Entry 6RZ2 (X-ray diffraction, 1.77 A resolution); this record covers chains B and C of the 3 polymer chains in the assembly.

Chain B (and C):
Molecule: Adenosyl-chloride synthase
From: Salinispora tropica CNB-440
Notes: EC 2.5.1.94; chain C of this document is another copy of the same molecule, construct and numbering; everything in this record applies to it too
UniProt: A4X3Q0 (SALL_SALTO); numbering as in UniProt (aligned over 1-283)
Amino-acid sequence (283 residues; each row starts with the number of its first residue):
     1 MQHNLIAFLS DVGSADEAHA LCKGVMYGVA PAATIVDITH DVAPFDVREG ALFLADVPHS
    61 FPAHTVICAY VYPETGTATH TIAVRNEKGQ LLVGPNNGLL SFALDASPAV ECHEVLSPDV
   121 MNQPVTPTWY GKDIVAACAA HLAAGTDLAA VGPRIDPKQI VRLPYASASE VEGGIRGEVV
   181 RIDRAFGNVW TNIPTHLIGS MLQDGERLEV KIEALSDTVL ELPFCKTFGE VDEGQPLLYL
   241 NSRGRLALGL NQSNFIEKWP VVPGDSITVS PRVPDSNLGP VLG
Not modelled in the structure: 1, 204-205, 215-217, 273-283 (chain C: 1, 204-206, 273-283)
UniProt features mapped onto this chain:
  - binding site (substrate): D11, Y70 to Y72, T128 to G131
  - binding site (chloride): G131
  - mutagenesis: Y70 (Y70T: Results in a 2-fold reduction of chlorinase activity), W129 (W129F: It has a reduced activity, however, to a much lesser extent than the Y70T mutant), G131 (G131S: Loss of chlorinase activity)
Residues lining bound ligands:
  - 5'-chloro-5'-deoxyadenosine (5CD), molecule 1: D11, F45, Y70, V71, Y72, P73, T75, T128, W129, Y130, G131
  - 5'-chloro-5'-deoxyadenosine (5CD), molecule 2: F186, N188, F228, L250, N251, Q252, S253
What the authors report for this chain:
  - binding site for 5'-chloro-5'-deoxyadenosine: N188
  - mutagenesis - V12M, Y70M, W129F, D183E, F186L, W190A: decreased catalytic activity
  - mutagenesis - D183A, F186A, N188A, F228A, F228I: abolished catalytic activity

Interface between chain B and chain C:
Residue-residue contacts - 53 pairs, chain B then chain C:
  L5(B) - Y27(C)  hydrophobic
  T34(B) - Y27(C)
  V36(B) - K23(C)
  D37(B) - A20(C)
  I38(B) - D16(C)
  I38(B) - E17(C)
  I38(B) - H19(C)  hydrogen bond (backbone-side chain)
  I38(B) - A20(C)  hydrophobic
  T39(B) - S14(C)  hydrogen bond (side chain-backbone)
  T39(B) - A15(C)
  T39(B) - D16(C)
  D41(B) - S14(C)
  D41(B) - A15(C)
  F53(B) - A15(C)
  F53(B) - D16(C)
  F53(B) - E17(C)
  D56(B) - L21(C)
  V57(B) - L21(C)  hydrophobic
  S60(B) - L21(C)
  S60(B) - G24(C)
  S60(B) - V25(C)  hydrogen bond (backbone-backbone)
  F61(B) - A20(C)
  F61(B) - G24(C)
  P62(B) - G24(C)
  P62(B) - G28(C)
  H64(B) - P31(C)
  R181(B) - D16(C)  salt bridge
  R181(B) - E17(C)  salt bridge
  A185(B) - V12(C)
  A185(B) - P44(C)
  F186(B) - D11(C)
  F186(B) - V12(C)  hydrophobic
  F186(B) - P44(C)  hydrophobic
  F186(B) - F45(C)  hydrophobic
  K226(B) - P127(C)
  K226(B) - T128(C)
  T227(B) - T75(C)  hydrogen bond (side chain-backbone)
  T227(B) - G76(C)
  T227(B) - T77(C)
  T227(B) - P127(C)
  T227(B) - T128(C)
  F228(B) - T75(C)
  F228(B) - T128(C)
  Y239(B) - T128(C)
  S242(B) - T126(C)
  S242(B) - T128(C)
  S242(B) - W129(C)
  R243(B) - E17(C)  salt bridge
  R243(B) - L21(C)
  R243(B) - W129(C)
  Q252(B) - F45(C)
  Q252(B) - P73(C)
  S253(B) - F45(C)
Interface residues without a listed pair, chain B (29 interface residues in all): L52, D183, L240, N241
Interface residues without a listed pair, chain C (26 interface residues in all): A18

In short:
The interface between chain B and chain C involves 29 residues on one side and 26 on the other, with 4
hydrogen bonds and 3 salt bridges. Polar pairs include R181(B)-D16(C), R181(B)-E17(C) and R243(B)-E17(C). The
paper reports a binding site for 5'-chloro-5'-deoxyadenosine at N188(B); V12M, Y70M and W129F of chain B,
among others, reduce catalytic activity; 11 substitutions were tested in all.
Both chains are Adenosyl-chloride synthase (Salinispora tropica CNB-440). Entry 6RZ2 (SalL with
Chloroadenosine) was determined by X-ray diffraction, deposited together with 6RYZ.
